PDB entry 6C1V | X-ray diffraction, 2.30 A resolution | chains A and D of the 4 polymer chains in the assembly

== Chain A ==
Name: Methyl-CpG-binding domain protein 2
From: Homo sapiens
UniProt: Q9UBB5 (MBD2_HUMAN); residues 143-220 here = UniProt positions 143-220
Amino-acid sequence (79 residues; numbered 142 to 220; the number before each row is that of its first residue):
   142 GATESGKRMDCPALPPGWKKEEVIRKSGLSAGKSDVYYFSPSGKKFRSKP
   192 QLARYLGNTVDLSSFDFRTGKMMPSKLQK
Not modelled in the structure: 142-147, 216-220
Differences from the reference sequence: expression tag (142)
Curated features (UniProtKB/Swiss-Prot):
  - modified residue: Ser181 (Phosphoserine)
Reported in the primary citation:
  - mutagenesis - R166A, R188A (about 4-fold): decreased binding to mCA

== Chain D ==
Molecule: 12-nt DNA strand
Sequence (12 nucleotides; row label = number of the first residue in the row):
     1 GCCTACACTCCG

== Chain A / chain D interface ==
Pairs across the interface (7):
  Arg188(A) - DA7(D)  base contact
  Ser189(A) - DA5(D)  sugar contact
  Ser189(A) - DC6(D)  hydrogen bond to the phosphate
  Lys190(A) - DA5(D)  phosphate contact
  Pro191(A) - DA5(D)  phosphate contact
  Arg195(A) - DC6(D)  salt bridge to the phosphate
  Arg209(A) - DT4(D)  salt bridge to the phosphate
Also at the interface, not in a pair above, chain A (8 interface residues in all): Arg166, Gln192

== In short ==
8 residues of chain A and 4 residues of chain D are in contact, with 1 hydrogen bond and 2 salt bridges. Polar
pairs include Ser189(A)-DC6(D), Arg195(A)-DC6(D) and Arg209(A)-DT4(D). The paper reports that R166A and R188A
of chain A reduce binding to mCA.
Here chain A is Methyl-CpG-binding domain protein 2 (Homo sapiens) and chain D is a 12-nt DNA strand. Entry
6C1V (MBD2 in complex with double-stranded DNA) was determined by X-ray diffraction together with 6CNP, 6CNQ,
6C1A, 6C1T and 6C1U from the same study.
